PDB entry 8VP9 | electron microscopy, 3.18 A resolution | chains A and B of the 4 polymer chains in the assembly

== Chain A (and B) ==
Protein: ABC-type bacteriocin transporter
Organism: Acetivibrio thermocellus ATCC 27405
Notes: chain B of this document is another copy of the same molecule, construct and numbering; everything in this record applies to it too
Reference sequence: A3DCU1 (A3DCU1_ACET2); numbering as in UniProt (aligned over 1-727)
Chain sequence (750 residues; numbered -22 to 727; the number before each row is that of its first residue; numbers below 1 keep their minus sign (Met-22 is residue -22)):
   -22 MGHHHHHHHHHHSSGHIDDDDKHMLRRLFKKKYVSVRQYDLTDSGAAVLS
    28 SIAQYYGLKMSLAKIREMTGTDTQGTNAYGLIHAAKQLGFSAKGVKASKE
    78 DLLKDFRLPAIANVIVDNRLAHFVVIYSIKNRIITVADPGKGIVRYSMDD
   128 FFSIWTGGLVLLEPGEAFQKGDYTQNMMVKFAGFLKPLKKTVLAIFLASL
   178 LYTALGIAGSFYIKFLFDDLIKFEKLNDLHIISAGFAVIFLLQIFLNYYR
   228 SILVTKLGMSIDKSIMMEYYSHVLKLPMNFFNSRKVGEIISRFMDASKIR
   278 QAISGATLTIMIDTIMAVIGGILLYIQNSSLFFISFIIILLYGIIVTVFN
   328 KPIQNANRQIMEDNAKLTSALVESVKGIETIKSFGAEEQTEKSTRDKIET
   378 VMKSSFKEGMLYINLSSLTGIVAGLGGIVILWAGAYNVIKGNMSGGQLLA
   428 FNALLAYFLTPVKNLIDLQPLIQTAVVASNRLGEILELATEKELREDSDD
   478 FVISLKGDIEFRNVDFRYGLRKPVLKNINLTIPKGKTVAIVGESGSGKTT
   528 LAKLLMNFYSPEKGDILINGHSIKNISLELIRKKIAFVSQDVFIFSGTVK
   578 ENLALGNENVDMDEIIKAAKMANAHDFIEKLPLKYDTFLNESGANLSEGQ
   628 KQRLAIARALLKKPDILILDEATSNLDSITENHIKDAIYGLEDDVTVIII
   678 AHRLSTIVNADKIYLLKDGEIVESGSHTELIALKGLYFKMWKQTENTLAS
Not modelled in the structure: -22 to 7, 621-626, 650-665, 704-727 (chain B: -22 to 7, 619-626, 650-665, 699-727)
Differences from the reference sequence: initiating methionine (-22); expression tag (-21 to 0); engineered mutation Ser12 (Cys in A3DCU1), Ser21 (Cys in A3DCU1), Val25 (Cys in A3DCU1), Phe129 (Cys in A3DCU1), Ala171 (Cys in A3DCU1), Ala581 (Cys in A3DCU1), Ala687 (Cys in A3DCU1), Leu713 (Cys in A3DCU1)
Small-molecule neighbours:
  - A1ACX (3-[oxidanyl-[2-(trimethyl-$L4-azanyl)ethoxy]phosphoryl]oxypropyl hexadecanoate), molecule 1: Ala181, Ile184, Ala185, Phe188, Lys191, Phe192, Ile296, Gln304, Gln424
  - A1ACX, molecule 2: Leu203, Asn204, His207, Ala214, Val215, Leu218
  - ADP (adenosine-5'-diphosphate): Asp49, Tyr495, Arg498, Val501, Gly522, Ser523, Gly524, Lys525, Thr526, His679
Reported in the primary citation:
  - conformationally variable residues (order/disorder transition): Ser651 to Ile665

== How chain A and chain B interact ==
Pairs across the interface - 172 pairs, chain A then chain B:
  Asn95(A) - Tyr612(B)
  Asn95(A) - Asp613(B)
  Asn95(A) - Phe615(B)
  Arg96(A) - Phe615(B)
  Leu97(A) - Asn617(B)
  Tyr189(A) - Trp409(B)
  Ile190(A) - Leu408(B)  hydrophobic
  Leu193(A) - Leu408(B)
  Leu193(A) - Ala412(B)  hydrophobic
  Phe194(A) - Gly422(B)
  Phe194(A) - Leu426(B)  hydrophobic
  Leu197(A) - Ile416(B)
  Ile198(A) - Ala412(B)  hydrophobic
  Ile198(A) - Val415(B)  hydrophobic
  Ile198(A) - Ile416(B)  hydrophobic
  Glu201(A) - Ile416(B)
  Leu203(A) - Tyr413(B)  hydrophobic
  Leu203(A) - Ile416(B)  hydrophobic
  Leu203(A) - Lys417(B)
  Leu206(A) - Trp409(B)
  Leu206(A) - Ala412(B)  hydrophobic
  His207(A) - Trp409(B)
  Ser210(A) - Trp409(B)
  Phe217(A) - Gly397(B)
  Phe217(A) - Gly401(B)
  Phe217(A) - Leu402(B)
  Phe217(A) - Ile405(B)  hydrophobic
  Ile221(A) - Ile398(B)  hydrophobic
  Tyr225(A) - Met387(B)
  Tyr225(A) - Ile390(B)  hydrophobic
  Tyr225(A) - Asn391(B)
  Tyr225(A) - Ser394(B)
  Ser228(A) - Ile390(B)
  Ile229(A) - Met387(B)  hydrophobic
  Ile229(A) - Ile390(B)  hydrophobic
  Thr232(A) - Phe383(B)
  Thr232(A) - Ile390(B)
  Met236(A) - Met379(B)
  Met236(A) - Phe383(B)  hydrophobic
  Asp239(A) - Met379(B)
  Lys240(A) - Arg372(B)
  Lys240(A) - Glu376(B)
  Lys240(A) - Met379(B)
  Met243(A) - Ile375(B)  hydrophobic
  Met244(A) - Glu368(B)
  Met244(A) - Arg372(B)
  Met244(A) - Ile375(B)  hydrophobic
  Tyr247(A) - Leu348(B)  hydrophobic
  Tyr247(A) - Ser351(B)  hydrogen bond
  Tyr247(A) - Thr371(B)  hydrogen bond
  Ser248(A) - Glu368(B)  hydrogen bond
  Leu251(A) - Ile355(B)  hydrophobic
  Leu251(A) - Lys359(B)
  Leu251(A) - Glu364(B)
  Leu251(A) - Thr367(B)
  Leu251(A) - Glu368(B)
  Leu253(A) - Lys359(B)  hydrogen bond (backbone-side chain)
  Met255(A) - Ile355(B)  hydrophobic
  Met255(A) - Lys359(B)
  Phe258(A) - Ile355(B)  hydrophobic
  Val263(A) - Val352(B)  hydrophobic
  Val263(A) - Lys353(B)
  Ile267(A) - Leu348(B)
  Ile267(A) - Val349(B)  hydrophobic
  Phe270(A) - Leu348(B)  hydrophobic
  Leu348(A) - Tyr247(B)  hydrophobic
  Leu348(A) - Ile267(B)  hydrophobic
  Leu348(A) - Phe270(B)  hydrophobic
  Val349(A) - Val263(B)  hydrophobic
  Glu350(A) - Phe570(B)
  Glu350(A) - Phe572(B)
  Glu350(A) - Ser573(B)  hydrogen bond
  Ser351(A) - Tyr247(B)  hydrogen bond
  Ser351(A) - Leu251(B)
  Val352(A) - Val263(B)  hydrophobic
  Val352(A) - Ile266(B)  hydrophobic
  Val352(A) - Ile267(B)  hydrophobic
  Lys353(A) - Val263(B)
  Gly354(A) - Phe570(B)
  Gly354(A) - Phe572(B)
  Ile355(A) - Met255(B)  hydrophobic
  Ile355(A) - Phe258(B)  hydrophobic
  Glu356(A) - Met255(B)
  Glu356(A) - Lys530(B)  salt bridge
  Glu356(A) - Phe535(B)
  Thr357(A) - Phe572(B)
  Thr357(A) - Arg635(B)
  Ile358(A) - Phe572(B)  hydrophobic
  Lys359(A) - Leu253(B)  hydrogen bond (side chain-backbone)
  Lys359(A) - Phe258(B)
  Lys359(A) - Glu468(B)
  Lys359(A) - Arg559(B)
  Ser360(A) - Met533(B)
  Ser360(A) - Phe535(B)
  Ser360(A) - Arg559(B)
  Ser360(A) - Lys639(B)  hydrogen bond (backbone-side chain)
  Phe361(A) - Leu582(B)
  Phe361(A) - Gly583(B)
  Phe361(A) - Arg635(B)
  Phe361(A) - Lys639(B)
  Ala363(A) - Leu582(B)  hydrophobic
  Ala363(A) - Gly583(B)
  Glu364(A) - Leu251(B)
  Gln366(A) - Gly583(B)
  Gln366(A) - Glu585(B)
  Thr367(A) - Tyr247(B)
  Glu368(A) - Met244(B)
  Glu368(A) - Ser248(B)  hydrogen bond
  Thr371(A) - Tyr247(B)  hydrogen bond
  Arg372(A) - Lys240(B)
  Arg372(A) - Met244(B)
  Ile375(A) - Lys240(B)
  Ile375(A) - Met244(B)  hydrophobic
  Ile375(A) - Phe270(B)  hydrophobic
  Met379(A) - Met236(B)
  Met379(A) - Asp239(B)
  Met379(A) - Lys240(B)
  Phe383(A) - Thr232(B)
  Phe383(A) - Met236(B)  hydrophobic
  Met387(A) - Tyr225(B)
  Met387(A) - Ile229(B)  hydrophobic
  Ile390(A) - Tyr225(B)  hydrophobic
  Ile390(A) - Ser228(B)
  Asn391(A) - Tyr225(B)
  Ser394(A) - Ile221(B)
  Gly397(A) - Phe217(B)
  Ile398(A) - Ile221(B)  hydrophobic
  Gly401(A) - Phe217(B)
  Ile405(A) - Phe213(B)
  Ile405(A) - Phe217(B)  hydrophobic
  Leu408(A) - Ile190(B)  hydrophobic
  Leu408(A) - Leu193(B)
  Trp409(A) - Tyr189(B)
  Trp409(A) - Leu206(B)
  Trp409(A) - His207(B)
  Trp409(A) - Ser210(B)
  Ala412(A) - Leu193(B)  hydrophobic
  Ala412(A) - Ile198(B)  hydrophobic
  Ala412(A) - Leu206(B)  hydrophobic
  Tyr413(A) - Leu203(B)  hydrophobic
  Tyr413(A) - Leu206(B)
  Val415(A) - Ile198(B)  hydrophobic
  Ile416(A) - Glu201(B)
  Ile416(A) - Leu203(B)  hydrophobic
  Ile416(A) - Leu206(B)  hydrophobic
  Gly422(A) - Phe194(B)
  Leu425(A) - Phe194(B)  hydrophobic
  Leu426(A) - Phe194(B)  hydrophobic
  Leu426(A) - Leu426(B)  hydrophobic
  Glu468(A) - Lys359(B)  salt bridge
  Met533(A) - Ser360(B)
  Phe535(A) - Glu356(B)
  Phe535(A) - Ser360(B)
  Arg559(A) - Lys359(B)
  Arg559(A) - Ser360(B)
  Phe570(A) - Glu350(B)
  Phe570(A) - Gly354(B)
  Phe572(A) - Glu350(B)
  Phe572(A) - Gly354(B)
  Phe572(A) - Thr357(B)
  Phe572(A) - Ile358(B)  hydrophobic
  Ser573(A) - Glu350(B)  hydrogen bond
  Leu582(A) - Ala363(B)  hydrophobic
  Leu582(A) - Gln366(B)
  Gly583(A) - Gln366(B)  hydrogen bond (backbone-side chain)
  Phe615(A) - Asn95(B)
  Phe615(A) - Arg96(B)
  Asn617(A) - Arg96(B)
  Asn617(A) - Leu97(B)
  Arg635(A) - Thr357(B)
  Arg635(A) - Phe361(B)
  Lys639(A) - Phe361(B)
Interface residues without a listed pair, chain A (101 interface residues in all): Phe213, Ala214, Leu218, Lys233, Ile266, Thr345, Gly362, Glu376, Leu402, Lys417, Asp568, Glu578, Glu618
Interface residues without a listed pair, chain B (103 interface residues in all): Leu197, Lys202, Ala214, Lys233, Met243, Pro254, Leu425, Glu618, Ala636

== In short ==
101 residues of chain A and 103 residues of chain B are in contact; the contacts include 12 hydrogen bonds and
2 salt bridges. Among the polar pairs are Glu356(A)-Lys530(B), Glu468(A)-Lys359(B) and Tyr247(A)-Ser351(B).
Chain A binds ADP and compound A1ACX. The paper reports conformational variability at Ser651(A).
Chain A and chain B are both ABC-type bacteriocin transporter (Acetivibrio thermocellus ATCC 27405); the
structure, Cryo-EM structure of the cysteine-free ABC transporter PCAT1 bound with ADP and Substrate, was
determined by electron microscopy together with 8VP3 and 8VP5 from the same study.
